3H6F - chains F and G of the 28 polymer chains in the assembly; structure by X-ray diffraction, 2.51 A resolution.

[Chain F]
Protein: Proteasome (Alpha subunit) PrcA
From: Mycobacterium tuberculosis
Notes: EC 3.4.25.1
Reference sequence: O33244 (O33244_MYCTU); residue numbers follow UniProt; this construct covers 1-248
Sequence (248 residues; row label = number of the first residue in the row):
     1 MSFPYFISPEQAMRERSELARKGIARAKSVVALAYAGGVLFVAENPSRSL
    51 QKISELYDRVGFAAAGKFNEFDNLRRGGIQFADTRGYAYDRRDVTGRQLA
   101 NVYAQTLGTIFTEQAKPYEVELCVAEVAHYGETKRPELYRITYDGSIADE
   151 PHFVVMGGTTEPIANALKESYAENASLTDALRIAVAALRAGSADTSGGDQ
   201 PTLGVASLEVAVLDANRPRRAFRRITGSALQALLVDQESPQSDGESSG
Disordered / not traced: 1-7, 192-202, 235-248

[Chain G]
Protein: Proteasome (Beta subunit) PrcB
From: Mycobacterium tuberculosis
Notes: EC 3.4.25.1
Reference sequence: O33245 (O33245_MYCTU); residues 302-534 here correspond to UniProt positions 59-291 (UniProt number = residue number - 243)
Sequence (240 residues; numbered 301 to 540; the number before each row is that of its first residue):
   301 XTIVALKYPGGVVMAGDRRSTQGNMISGRDVRKVYITDDYTATGIAGTAA
   351 VAVEFARLYAVELEHYEKLEGVPLTFAGKINRLAIMVRGNLAAAMQGLLA
   401 LPLLAGYDIHASDPQSAGRIVSFDAAGGWNIEEEGYQAVGSGSLFAKSSM
   451 KKLYSQVTDGDSGLRVAVEALYDAADDDSATGGPDLVRGIFPTAVIIDAD
   501 GAVDVPESRIAELARAIIESRSGADTFGSDGGEKHHHHHH
Disordered / not traced: 393-398, 523-540
Modified / non-standard residues: OZT ((4S,5R)-5-methyl-2-oxo-1,3-oxazolidine-4-carboxylic acid) at position 301
Construct notes: insertion (301); expression tag (535-540)
What the authors report for this chain:
  - binding site for dimethylformamide: Ser441

[Interface between chain F and chain G]
Residue-residue contacts (22; chain F residue first):
  Ser54(F) with Lys368(G)
  Glu55(F) with Lys368(G)
  Leu56(F) with Lys368(G), hydrogen bond (backbone-side chain)
  Tyr57(F) with Lys368(G)
  Asp58(F) with Glu364(G)
  Arg75(F) with Lys368(G), hydrogen bond (side chain-backbone); Leu369(G), hydrogen bond (side chain-backbone)
  Arg76(F) with Leu369(G), hydrogen bond (side chain-backbone); Glu370(G), salt bridge
  Ile79(F) with His365(G); Lys368(G); Leu369(G), hydrophobic
  Gln80(F) with His365(G)
  Asp83(F) with His365(G); Lys368(G), salt bridge
  Gly86(F) with Arg357(G)
  Tyr87(F) with Arg357(G), hydrogen bond (backbone-side chain); Leu358(G)
  Arg91(F) with Glu364(G), salt bridge
  Arg219(F) with Glu364(G), salt bridge
  Arg220(F) with Glu364(G), salt bridge; Glu367(G), salt bridge
Other interface residues (no listed pair), chain F (16 interface residues in all): Tyr89
Other interface residues (no listed pair), chain G (9 interface residues in all): Val361

[Summary]
16 residues of chain F and 9 residues of chain G are in contact; the contacts include 5 hydrogen bonds and 6
salt bridges. Polar pairs include Arg76(F)-Glu370(G), Asp83(F)-Lys368(G) and Arg91(F)-Glu364(G). From the
paper: a binding site for dimethylformamide at Ser441(G).
Here chain F is Proteasome (Alpha subunit) PrcA and chain G is Proteasome (Beta subunit) PrcB, both from
Mycobacterium tuberculosis. Entry 3H6F (Crystal Structure of Mycobacterium Tuberculosis Proteasome Modified by
inhibitor HT1171) was determined by X-ray diffraction, deposited together with 3H6I, 3HF9 and 3HFA.
